Entry 8FHP (electron microscopy, 3.04 A resolution); this record covers chains A and B.

Chain A (and B):
Name: Solute carrier family 12 member 2, Solute carrier family 12 member 3 chimera
Source organism: Danio rerio
Notes: chain B of this document is another copy of the same molecule, construct and numbering; everything in this record applies to it too
UniProt: chimeric construct of A0A0G2KTI4, P55017: residues -70 to 131 from A0A0G2KTI4 (S12A2_DANRE) positions 1-202 (UniProt number = residue number + 71); residues 132-1021 from P55017 positions 41-930 (UniProt number = residue number - 91)
Chain sequence (1092 residues; each row starts with the number of its first residue; numbers below 1 keep their minus sign (Met-70 is residue -70)):
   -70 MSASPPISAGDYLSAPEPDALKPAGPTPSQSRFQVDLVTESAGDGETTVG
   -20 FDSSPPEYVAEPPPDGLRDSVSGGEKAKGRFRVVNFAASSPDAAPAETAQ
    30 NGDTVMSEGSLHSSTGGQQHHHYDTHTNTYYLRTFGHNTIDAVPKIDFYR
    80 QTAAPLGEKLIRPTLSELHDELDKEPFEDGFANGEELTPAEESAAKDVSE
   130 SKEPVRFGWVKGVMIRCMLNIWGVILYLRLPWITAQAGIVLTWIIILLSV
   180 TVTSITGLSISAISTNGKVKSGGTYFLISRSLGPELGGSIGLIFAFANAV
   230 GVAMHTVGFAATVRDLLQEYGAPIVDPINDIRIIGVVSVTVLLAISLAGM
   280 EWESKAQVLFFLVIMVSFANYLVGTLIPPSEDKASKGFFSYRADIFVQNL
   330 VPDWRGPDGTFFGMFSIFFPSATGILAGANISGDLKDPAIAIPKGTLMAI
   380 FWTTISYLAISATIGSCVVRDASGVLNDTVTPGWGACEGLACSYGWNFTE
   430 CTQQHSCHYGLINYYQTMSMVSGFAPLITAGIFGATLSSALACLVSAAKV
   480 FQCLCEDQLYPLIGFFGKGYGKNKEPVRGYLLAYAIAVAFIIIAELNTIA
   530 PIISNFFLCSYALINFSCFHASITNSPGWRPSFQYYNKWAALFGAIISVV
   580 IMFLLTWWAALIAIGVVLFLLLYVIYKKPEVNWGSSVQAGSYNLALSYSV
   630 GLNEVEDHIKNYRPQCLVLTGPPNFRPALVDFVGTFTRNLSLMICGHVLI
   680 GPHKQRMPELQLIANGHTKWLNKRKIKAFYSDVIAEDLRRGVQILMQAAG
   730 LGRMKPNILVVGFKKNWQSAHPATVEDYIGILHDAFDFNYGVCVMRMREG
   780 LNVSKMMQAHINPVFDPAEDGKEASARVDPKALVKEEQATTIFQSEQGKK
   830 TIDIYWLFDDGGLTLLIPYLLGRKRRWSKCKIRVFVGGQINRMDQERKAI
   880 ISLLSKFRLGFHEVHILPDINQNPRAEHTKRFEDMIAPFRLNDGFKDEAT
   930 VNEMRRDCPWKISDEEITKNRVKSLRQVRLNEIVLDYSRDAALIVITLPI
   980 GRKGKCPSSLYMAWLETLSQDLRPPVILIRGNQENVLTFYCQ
Not modelled in the structure: -70 to 130, 606-1021
Sequence notes: conflict Lys5 (Glu76 in A0A0G2KTI4), Gly264 (Ala in P55017); engineered mutation Ala240 (Glu in P55017)
UniProt features mapped onto this chain:
  - modified residue (Phosphothreonine): Thr54, Thr58, Thr63, Thr68, Thr81
Cystine bridges: Cys416-Cys421, Cys430-Cys436
Metal / ion sites: Na+: Leu148, Trp151, Ala464, Ser467, Ser468
Small-molecule neighbours: Polythiazide (XZF): Asn149, Phe223, Asn227, Met233, His234, Pro349, Thr352, Gly353, Leu355, Ala356, Asn359, Ala471, Cys472, Ser475, Ala529, Ile532, Ser533, Phe536, Tyr540
Reported in the primary citation:
  - disease-associated variants - R145C, C421R, C430G, K478E, R1009Q, N1014K (citing earlier work)
  - specificity-determining residues: His234 (by similarity / conservation)
  - mutagenesis - N149A, F223A, N227A (1,000-fold): decreased binding to Polythiazide
  - mutagenesis - R145A, R158A, K478A, N526A: decreased expression

Chain A / chain B interface:
Contacting residue pairs - 7 pairs, chain A then chain B:
  Phe545(A) - Leu601(B)  hydrophobic
  Phe545(A) - Tyr605(B)
  His549(A) - Tyr605(B)  hydrogen bond
  Ile552(A) - Tyr605(B)  hydrophobic
  Phe582(A) - Trp586(B)
  Trp586(A) - Phe582(B)
  Tyr605(A) - His549(B)  hydrogen bond
Also at the interface, not in a pair above, chain A (10 interface residues in all): Phe548, Thr553, Leu590, Leu601
Also at the interface, not in a pair above, chain B (10 interface residues in all): Phe545, Phe548, Ile552, Thr553, Leu590

In short:
Chain A and chain B each contribute 10 residues to their interface, with 2 hydrogen bonds. Its one
hydrogen-bonded contact is His549(A)-Tyr605(B). Bound to chain A: Polythiazide. The paper reports that R145A,
R158A and K478A of chain A, among others, reduce expression; the specificity determinant His234(A); 7
substitutions were tested in all.
Both chains are Solute carrier family 12 member 2, Solute carrier family 12 member 3 chimera (Danio rerio).
Entry 8FHP (Cryo-EM structure of human NCC (class 3-1)) was determined by electron microscopy together with
8FHN, 8FHO, 8FHQ, 8FHR and 8FHT from the same study.
